Entry 6QV8 (X-ray diffraction, 1.50 A resolution); this record covers chains A and B.

== Chain A (and B) ==
Protein: Superoxide dismutase
Source organism: Staphylococcus aureus
Notes: EC 1.15.1.1; chain B of this document is another copy of the same molecule, construct and numbering; everything in this record applies to it too
UniProtKB: W8UU58 (W8UU58_STAAU); residues 1-199 here = UniProt positions 1-199
Chain sequence (199 residues; numbered 1 to 199; the number before each row is that of its first residue):
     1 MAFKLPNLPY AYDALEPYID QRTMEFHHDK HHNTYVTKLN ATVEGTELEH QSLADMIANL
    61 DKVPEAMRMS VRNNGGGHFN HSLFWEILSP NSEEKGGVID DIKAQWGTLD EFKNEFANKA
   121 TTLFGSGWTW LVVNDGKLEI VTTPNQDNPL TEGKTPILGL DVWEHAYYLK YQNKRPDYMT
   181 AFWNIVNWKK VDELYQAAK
Disordered / not traced: 1
Differences from the reference sequence: conflict Gly159 (Leu in W8UU58), Leu160 (Phe in W8UU58)
Ion coordination: Mn2+: His27, His81, Asp161, His165

== How chain A and chain B interact ==
Pairs across the interface (40):
  Arg22(A) - Gln172(B)
  Phe26(A) - Tyr168(B)
  Phe26(A) - Gln172(B)
  Phe26(A) - Asn173(B)
  Lys30(A) - Asn173(B)
  His31(A) - Glu164(B)
  His31(A) - Tyr168(B)  hydrogen bond
  His31(A) - Asn173(B)
  Tyr35(A) - Phe124(B)  hydrophobic
  Asn73(A) - Phe124(B)
  Phe124(A) - Tyr35(B)  hydrophobic
  Phe124(A) - Asn73(B)
  Phe124(A) - Asn145(B)
  Phe124(A) - Gln146(B)
  Gly125(A) - Ser126(B)
  Gly125(A) - Asn145(B)
  Gly125(A) - Trp163(B)
  Ser126(A) - Gly125(B)
  Ser126(A) - Ser126(B)  hydrogen bond
  Asn145(A) - Phe124(B)
  Asn145(A) - Gly125(B)
  Gln146(A) - Phe124(B)
  Trp163(A) - Gly125(B)
  Trp163(A) - Glu164(B)
  Glu164(A) - His31(B)
  Glu164(A) - Trp163(B)
  Glu164(A) - Glu164(B)  hydrogen bond (backbone-side chain)
  Glu164(A) - His165(B)  salt bridge
  His165(A) - Glu164(B)  salt bridge
  His165(A) - Tyr168(B)
  Tyr168(A) - Phe26(B)
  Tyr168(A) - His31(B)  hydrogen bond
  Tyr168(A) - His165(B)
  Tyr168(A) - Leu169(B)  hydrophobic
  Leu169(A) - Tyr168(B)  hydrophobic
  Gln172(A) - Arg22(B)
  Gln172(A) - Phe26(B)
  Asn173(A) - Phe26(B)
  Asn173(A) - Lys30(B)
  Asn173(A) - His31(B)

== Summary ==
The chain A/chain B interface involves 18 residues from each chain, with 4 hydrogen bonds and 2 salt bridges.
Polar contacts include Glu164(A)-His165(B), His31(A)-Tyr168(B) and Ser126(A)-Ser126(B). His27(A), His81(A),
Asp161(A) and His165(A) form the Mn2+ site.
Both chains are Superoxide dismutase (Staphylococcus aureus). Entry 6QV8 (Staphylococcus aureus superoxide
dismutase SodM double mutant) was determined by X-ray diffraction (same publication as 6QV9, 6EX3, 6EX4 and
6EX5).
